6OFD - chains B and D of the 4 polymer chains in the assembly; structure by X-ray diffraction, 2.20 A resolution.

== Chain B (and D) ==
Molecule: Fe(3+)-Zn(2+) purple acid phosphatase
Organism: Phaseolus vulgaris
Notes: EC 3.1.3.2; chain D of this document is another copy of the same molecule, construct and numbering; everything in this record applies to it too
UniProt: P80366 (PPAF_PHAVU); residues -26 to 432 here correspond to UniProt positions 1-459 (UniProt number = residue number + 27)
Sequence (459 residues; row label = number of the first residue in the row; numbers below 1 keep their minus sign (Met-26 is residue -26)):
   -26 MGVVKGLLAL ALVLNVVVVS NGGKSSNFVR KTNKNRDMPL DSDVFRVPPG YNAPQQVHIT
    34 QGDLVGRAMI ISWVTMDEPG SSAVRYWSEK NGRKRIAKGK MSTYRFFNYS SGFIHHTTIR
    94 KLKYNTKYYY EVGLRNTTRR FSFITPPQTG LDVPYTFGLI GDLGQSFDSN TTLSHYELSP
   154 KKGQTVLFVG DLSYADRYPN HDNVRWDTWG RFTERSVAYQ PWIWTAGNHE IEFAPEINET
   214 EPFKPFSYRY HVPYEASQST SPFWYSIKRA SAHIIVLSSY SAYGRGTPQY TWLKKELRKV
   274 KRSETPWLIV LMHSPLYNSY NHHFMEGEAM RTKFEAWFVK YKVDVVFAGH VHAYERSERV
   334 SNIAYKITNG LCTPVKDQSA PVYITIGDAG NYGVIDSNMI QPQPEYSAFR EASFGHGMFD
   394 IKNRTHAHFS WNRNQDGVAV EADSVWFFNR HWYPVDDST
Unresolved in the structure: -26 to 7 (chain D: -26 to 7, 432)
UniProt features mapped onto this chain:
  - active site: His296 (Proton donor)
  - binding site (Fe cation): Asp135, Asp164, Tyr167, His325
  - binding site (Zn(2+)): Asp164, Asn201, His286, His323
  - modified residue: Gly-4 (Blocked amino end (Gly))
  - glycosylation (N-linked (GlcNAc...) asparagine): Asn81, Asn109, Asn143, Asn211, Asn396
Glycans and other covalent adducts: N-acetylglucosamine (NAG) linked to Asn81, Asn109, Asn143, Asn396
Bound ions: Fe ion: Asp135, Asp164, Tyr167, His325; Zn2+: Asp164, Asn201, His286, His323
Ligand contacts: N-acetylglucosamine (NAG; 2-acetamido-2-deoxy-beta-D-glucopyranose): Tyr24, Met49, Asp50, Glu51

== Interface between chain B and chain D ==
Pairs across the interface - 21 pairs, chain B then chain D:
  Asp50(B) - Asn81(D)  hydrogen bond (backbone-side chain)
  Glu51(B) - Phe80(D)
  Glu51(B) - Asn81(D)
  Thr76(B) - Arg78(D)  hydrogen bond
  Tyr77(B) - Arg78(D)  hydrogen bond (backbone-side chain)
  Arg78(B) - Thr76(D)  hydrogen bond
  Arg78(B) - Tyr77(D)
  Arg78(B) - Ser83(D)
  Arg78(B) - Ser84(D)  hydrogen bond (side chain-backbone)
  Phe80(B) - Glu51(D)
  Phe80(B) - Pro52(D)
  Phe80(B) - Phe86(D)
  Asn81(B) - Asp50(D)  hydrogen bond (side chain-backbone)
  Asn81(B) - Glu51(D)
  Asn81(B) - Phe86(D)
  Ser83(B) - Arg78(D)
  Ser83(B) - Ser83(D)
  Ser84(B) - Arg78(D)  hydrogen bond (backbone-side chain)
  Phe86(B) - Arg78(D)
  Phe86(B) - Phe80(D)
  Phe86(B) - Asn81(D)
Interface residues without a listed pair, chain B (11 interface residues in all): Pro52

== In short ==
The chain B/chain D interface involves 11 residues from each chain; the contacts include 7 hydrogen bonds.
Polar pairs include Asp50(B)-Asn81(D), Thr76(B)-Arg78(D) and Tyr77(B)-Arg78(D). Bound to chain B:
N-acetylglucosamine. N-acetylglucosamine is covalently linked to Asn81(B), Asn109(B), Asn143(B) and Asn396(B).
Chain B and chain D are both Fe(3+)-Zn(2+) purple acid phosphatase (Phaseolus vulgaris); the structure, The
crystal structure of octadecyloxy(naphthalen-1-yl)methylphosphonic acid in complex with red kidney bean purple
acid phosphatase, was determined by X-ray diffraction together with 6OF5 from the same study.
